7QPC - chains A and B; structure by electron microscopy, 3.44 A resolution.

Chain A (and B):
Protein: Auxin efflux carrier component 8
Source organism: Arabidopsis thaliana
Notes: engineered mutation(s): N-terminal tag: First two residues MG are cloning tags. Uniprot sequence aligns from Ile2. Note MG is added as residue 0 and 1, to maintain correct numbering compared to uniprot.; chain B of this document is another copy of the same molecule, construct and numbering; everything in this record applies to it too
Reference sequence: Q9LFP6 (PIN8_ARATH); residue numbers follow UniProt; this construct covers 2-367
Chain sequence (376 residues; numbered 0 to 375; the number before each row is that of its first residue; numbering starts at 0):
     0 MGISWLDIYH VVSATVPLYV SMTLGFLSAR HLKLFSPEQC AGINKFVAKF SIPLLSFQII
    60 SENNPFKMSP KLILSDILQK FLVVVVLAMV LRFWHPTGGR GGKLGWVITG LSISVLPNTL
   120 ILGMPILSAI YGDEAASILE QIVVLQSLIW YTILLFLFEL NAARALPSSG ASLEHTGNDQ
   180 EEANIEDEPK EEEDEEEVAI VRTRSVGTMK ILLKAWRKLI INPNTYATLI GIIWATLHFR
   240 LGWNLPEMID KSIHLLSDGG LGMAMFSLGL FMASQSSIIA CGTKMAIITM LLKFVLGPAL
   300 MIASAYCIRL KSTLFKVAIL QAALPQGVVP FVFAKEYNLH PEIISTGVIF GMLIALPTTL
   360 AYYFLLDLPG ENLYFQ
Disordered / not traced: 165-205, 368-375
Differences from the reference sequence: initiating methionine (0); expression tag (1, 368-375)
Residues lining bound ligands:
  - 1,2-dilinoleoyl-sn-glycero-3-phosphocholine (DLP): Lys44, Lys48, Phe49, Pro52, Leu53, Phe56, Ile219, Ile220, Asn221, Pro222, Tyr225, Ala226, Ile229, Trp233, Leu244, Pro245, Ile248, Ile252
  - 2-(naphthalen-1-ylcarbamoyl)benzoic acid (E7O): Ala47, Ile51, Pro116, Asn117, Thr118, Leu119, Ile120, Val142, Gln145, Ser146, Tyr150, Asn223, Ala263, Leu267, Gly326, Val327, Val328, Pro329
From the paper describing this entry:
  - conformationally variable residues (domain motion): Asn117
  - binding site for 2-(naphthalen-1-ylcarbamoyl)benzoic acid: Gln145, Tyr150, Val327, Val328
  - contacts within the chain: Asp75-Lys79

How chain A and chain B interact:
Residue-residue contacts - 56 pairs, chain A then chain B:
  Tyr8(A) - Met247(B)
  Ser12(A) - Met247(B)
  Pro16(A) - Met247(B)
  Pro16(A) - Lys250(B)
  Pro16(A) - Ser251(B)
  Pro16(A) - Leu254(B)
  Leu17(A) - Leu254(B)
  Val19(A) - Ser251(B)
  Ser20(A) - Leu255(B)
  Leu23(A) - Leu255(B)  hydrophobic
  Ser27(A) - Phe49(B)
  Leu33(A) - Lys44(B)
  Leu33(A) - Phe49(B)  hydrophobic
  Phe34(A) - Gly41(B)
  Phe34(A) - Lys44(B)
  Phe34(A) - Phe45(B)  hydrophobic
  Phe34(A) - Phe49(B)  hydrophobic
  Ser35(A) - Glu37(B)
  Glu37(A) - Glu37(B)
  Glu37(A) - Gln38(B)
  Gln38(A) - Glu37(B)
  Gln38(A) - Gly41(B)
  Gly41(A) - Phe34(B)
  Gly41(A) - Gln38(B)
  Gly41(A) - Ile42(B)
  Ile42(A) - Gly41(B)
  Ile42(A) - Phe45(B)  hydrophobic
  Lys44(A) - Leu33(B)
  Lys44(A) - Phe34(B)
  Phe45(A) - Phe34(B)  hydrophobic
  Phe45(A) - Ile42(B)  hydrophobic
  Phe45(A) - Met262(B)  hydrophobic
  Phe45(A) - Phe265(B)  hydrophobic
  Phe49(A) - Ser27(B)
  Phe49(A) - Leu33(B)  hydrophobic
  Phe49(A) - Phe265(B)  hydrophobic
  Met247(A) - Tyr8(B)
  Met247(A) - Ser12(B)
  Lys250(A) - Pro16(B)
  Ser251(A) - Pro16(B)
  Ser251(A) - Val19(B)
  Leu254(A) - Pro16(B)
  Leu254(A) - Leu17(B)
  Leu254(A) - Gly258(B)
  Leu254(A) - Leu260(B)  hydrophobic
  Leu254(A) - Gly261(B)
  Leu255(A) - Ser20(B)
  Leu255(A) - Leu23(B)  hydrophobic
  Asp257(A) - Asp257(B)
  Asp257(A) - Gly258(B)  hydrogen bond (backbone-backbone)
  Gly258(A) - Leu254(B)
  Gly258(A) - Asp257(B)
  Leu260(A) - Leu254(B)  hydrophobic
  Met262(A) - Met262(B)  hydrophobic
  Phe265(A) - Phe45(B)  hydrophobic
  Phe265(A) - Phe49(B)  hydrophobic
Also at the interface, not in a pair above, chain A (33 interface residues in all): Val15, Ala40, Lys48, Glu246, Gly261
Also at the interface, not in a pair above, chain B (32 interface residues in all): Val15, Ala40, Lys48, Glu246

In short:
The interface between chain A and chain B involves 33 residues on one side and 32 on the other; the contacts
include 1 hydrogen bond. Its one hydrogen bond, Asp257(A)-Gly258(B), is backbone to backbone. The paper
reports a binding site for 2-(naphthalen-1-ylcarbamoyl)benzoic acid at Gln145(A), Tyr150(A) and Val327(A)
among others; conformational variability at Asn117(A).
Chain A and chain B are both Auxin efflux carrier component 8 (Arabidopsis thaliana); the structure,
Inward-facing NPA bound form of auxin transporter PIN8, was determined by electron microscopy (same
publication as 7QP9 and 7QPA).
